9BUC - chains A and N of the 6 polymer chains in the assembly; structure by electron microscopy, 3.40 A resolution.

# Chain A
Name: Guanine nucleotide-binding protein G(s) subunit alpha isoforms short
From: Homo sapiens
UniProt: P63092 (GNAS2_HUMAN); residues 1-394 here = UniProt positions 1-394
Sequence (394 residues; each row starts with the number of its first residue):
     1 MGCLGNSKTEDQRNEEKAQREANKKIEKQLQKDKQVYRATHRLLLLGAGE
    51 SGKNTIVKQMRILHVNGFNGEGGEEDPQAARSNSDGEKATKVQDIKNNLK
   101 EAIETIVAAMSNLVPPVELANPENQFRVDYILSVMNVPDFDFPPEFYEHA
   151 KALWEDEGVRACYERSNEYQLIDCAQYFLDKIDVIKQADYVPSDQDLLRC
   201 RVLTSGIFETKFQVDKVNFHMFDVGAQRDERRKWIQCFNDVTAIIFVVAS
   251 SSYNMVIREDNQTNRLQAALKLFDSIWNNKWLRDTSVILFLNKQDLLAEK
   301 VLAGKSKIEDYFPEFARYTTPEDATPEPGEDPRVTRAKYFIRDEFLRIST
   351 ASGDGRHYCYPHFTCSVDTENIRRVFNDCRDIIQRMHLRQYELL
Unresolved in the structure: 1-10, 61-203, 251-263
Construct notes: engineered mutation Asn54 (Ser in P63092), Ala226 (Gly in P63092), Ala268 (Glu in P63092), Lys271 (Asn in P63092), Asp274 (Lys in P63092), Lys280 (Arg in P63092), Asp284 (Thr in P63092), Thr285 (Ile in P63092), Ser366 (Ala in P63092)

# Chain N
Name: Nanobody 35
From: Lama glama
Notes: antibody fragment or engineered binder
Sequence (138 residues; each row starts with the number of its first residue):
     1 QVQLQESGGGLVQPGGSLRLSCAASGFTFSNYKMNWVRQAPGKGLEWVSD
    51 ISQSGASISYTGSVKGRFTISRDNAKNTLYLQMNSLKPEDTAVYYCARCP
   101 APFTRDCFDVTSTTYAYRGQGTQVTVSSHHHHHHEPEA
Unresolved in the structure: 129-138
Disulfides: Cys22-Cys96, Cys99-Cys107

# How chain A and chain N interact
Residue-residue contacts (31; chain A residue first):
  Asp229(A) with Ser112(N), hydrogen bond; Thr113(N), hydrogen bond (side chain-backbone)
  Glu230(A) with Asp109(N); Ser112(N); Thr114(N)
  Arg231(A) with Asp109(N), hydrogen bond (backbone-side chain)
  Arg232(A) with Pro100(N); Phe108(N); Asp109(N), salt bridge; Tyr115(N)
  Asn264(A) with Lys43(N), hydrogen bond; Glu46(N), hydrogen bond (backbone-side chain)
  Gln267(A) with Trp47(N); Thr61(N)
  Lys271(A) with Trp47(N)
  Leu272(A) with Phe108(N), hydrophobic
  Ser275(A) with Asp106(N); Cys107(N), hydrogen bond (side chain-backbone); Phe108(N)
  Ile276(A) with Phe108(N), hydrophobic
  Asn278(A) with Arg105(N), hydrogen bond; Asp106(N)
  Asn279(A) with Asp106(N); Phe108(N)
  Lys280(A) with Phe103(N)
  Asp310(A) with Ser63(N)
  Tyr311(A) with Gly62(N); Ser63(N)
  Pro313(A) with Gly62(N); Lys65(N)
  Glu314(A) with Lys65(N), salt bridge
Other interface residues (no listed pair), chain A (21 interface residues in all): Arg228, Ile235, Phe312, Ser352
Other interface residues (no listed pair), chain N (21 interface residues in all): Asp50, Thr104, Tyr117

# Overview
The chain A/chain N interface involves 21 residues from each chain, with 7 hydrogen bonds and 2 salt bridges.
Polar pairs include Arg232(A)-Asp109(N), Glu314(A)-Lys65(N) and Asp229(A)-Ser112(N).
Here chain A is Guanine nucleotide-binding protein G(s) subunit alpha isoforms short (Homo sapiens) and chain
N is Nanobody 35 (Lama glama). Entry 9BUC (Human calcitonin Receptor in complex with Gs and cagrilintide in
the bypass conformation (repeat)) was determined by electron microscopy together with 9BLB, 9BLC, 9BLW, 9BP3,
9BQ3, 9BTW and 3 further entries from the same study.
